PDB entry 5TGJ | X-ray diffraction, 2.60 A resolution | chains A and B

# Chain A
Protein: Sorting nexin-5
From: Homo sapiens
UniProtKB: Q9Y5X3 (SNX5_HUMAN); residue numbers follow UniProt; this construct covers 22-170
Amino-acid sequence (153 residues; numbered 21 to 173; the number before each row is that of its first residue):
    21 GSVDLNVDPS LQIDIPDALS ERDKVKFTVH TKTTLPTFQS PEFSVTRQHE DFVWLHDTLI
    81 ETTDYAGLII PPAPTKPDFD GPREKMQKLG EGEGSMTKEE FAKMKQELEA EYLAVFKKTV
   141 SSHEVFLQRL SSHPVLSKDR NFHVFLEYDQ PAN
Unresolved in the structure: 21-29, 172-173
Sequence notes: expression tag (21, 171-173)
Covalently attached groups: covalent link Ile-35/Glu-144; covalent link Arg-42/Lys-44
Curated features (UniProtKB/Swiss-Prot):
  - binding site (a 1,2-diacyl-sn-glycero-3-phospho-(1D-myo-inositol-4,5-bisphosphate)): Ser-40 to Lys-46, Phe-99 to Lys-105, Glu-113 to Met-116

# Chain B
Protein: IncE
From: Chlamydia trachomatis
UniProtKB: B7SCI5 (B7SCI5_CHLTH); numbering as in UniProt (aligned over 111-132)
Amino-acid sequence (22 residues; each row starts with the number of its first residue):
   111 GPAVQFFKGK NGSADQVILV TQ

# How chain A and chain B interact
Pairs across the interface - 27 pairs, chain A then chain B:
  Ile-35(A) with Lys-118(B), hydrogen bond (backbone-side chain)
  Pro-36(A) with Phe-117(B); Lys-118(B), hydrogen bond (backbone-backbone)
  Asp-37(A) with Gln-115(B); Phe-116(B)
  Ala-38(A) with Gln-115(B), hydrogen bond (backbone-side chain); Phe-116(B), hydrogen bond (backbone-backbone)
  Leu-39(A) with Ala-113(B), hydrophobic; Val-114(B); Gln-115(B)
  Ser-40(A) with Ala-113(B); Val-114(B), hydrogen bond (backbone-backbone)
  Glu-41(A) with Ala-113(B); Gln-132(B)
  Arg-42(A) with Gln-132(B), hydrogen bond (backbone-side chain)
  Lys-125(A) with Leu-129(B)
  Glu-129(A) with Val-127(B); Leu-129(B)
  Tyr-132(A) with Val-114(B), hydrophobic
  Leu-133(A) with Asp-125(B); Val-127(B), hydrophobic
  Phe-136(A) with Val-114(B); Phe-116(B), hydrophobic; Val-127(B), hydrophobic
  Lys-137(A) with Asp-125(B)
  Val-140(A) with Phe-116(B), hydrophobic
  Glu-144(A) with Lys-118(B), salt bridge
Also at the interface, not in a pair above, chain A (17 interface residues in all): Met-106
Also at the interface, not in a pair above, chain B (13 interface residues in all): Pro-112, Gln-126, Val-130

# Summary
Chain A and chain B form an interface of 17 and 13 residues respectively, with 6 hydrogen bonds and 1 salt
bridge. Polar contacts include Glu-144(A)/Lys-118(B), Ile-35(A)/Lys-118(B) and Ala-38(A)/Gln-115(B). UniProt
lists 18 residues binding 1,2-diacyl-sn-glycero-3-phospho-(1D-myo-inositol-4,5-bisphosphate) on chain A.
Here chain A is Sorting nexin-5 (Homo sapiens) and chain B is IncE (Chlamydia trachomatis). Entry 5TGJ
(Structure of the SNX5 PX domain in complex with chlamydial protein IncE in space group I2) was determined by
X-ray diffraction.
